5AA1 - chains A and E; structure by X-ray diffraction, 2.89 A resolution.

[Chain A]
Name: Membrane-bound lytic murein transglycosylase F
Organism: Pseudomonas aeruginosa
Notes: EC 4.2.2.-
UniProt: Q9HXN1 (MLTF_PSEAE); numbering as in UniProt (aligned over 8-490)
Chain sequence (499 residues; numbered -8 to 490; the number before each row is that of its first residue; numbers below 1 keep their minus sign (Met-8 is residue -8)):
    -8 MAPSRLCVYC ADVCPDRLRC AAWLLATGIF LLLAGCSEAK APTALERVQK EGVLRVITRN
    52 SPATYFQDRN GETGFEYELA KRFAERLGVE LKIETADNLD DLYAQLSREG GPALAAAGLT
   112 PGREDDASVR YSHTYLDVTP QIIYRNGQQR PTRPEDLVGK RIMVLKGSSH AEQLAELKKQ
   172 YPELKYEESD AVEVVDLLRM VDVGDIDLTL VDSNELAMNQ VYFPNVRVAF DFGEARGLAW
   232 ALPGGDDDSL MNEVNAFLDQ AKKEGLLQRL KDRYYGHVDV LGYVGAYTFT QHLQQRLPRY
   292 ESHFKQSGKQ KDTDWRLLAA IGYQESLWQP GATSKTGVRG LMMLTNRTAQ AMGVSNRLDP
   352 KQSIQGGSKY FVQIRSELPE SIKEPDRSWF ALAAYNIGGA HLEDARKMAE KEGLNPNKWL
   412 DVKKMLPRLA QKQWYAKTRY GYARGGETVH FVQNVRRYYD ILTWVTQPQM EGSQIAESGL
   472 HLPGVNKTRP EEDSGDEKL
Unresolved in the structure: -8 to 41, 460-490
Sequence notes: expression tag (-8 to 7); conflict Thr281 (Ala in Q9HXN1), Lys302 (Leu in Q9HXN1)

[Chain E]
Name: N-acetylglucosamine-1,6-anhydro-N-acetylmuramic acid L-ala-D-glu-M-dap-D-ala-D-ala
Organism: Pseudomonas aeruginosa
Chain sequence (6 residues; row label = number of the first residue in the row):
     1 XAEKAA
Modified / non-standard residues: AH0 (2-(2-acetylamino-4-hydroxy-6,8-dioxa-bicyclo[3.2.1]oct-3-yloxy)-propionic acid) at position 1; Glu3 (gamma-D-glutamic acid; FGA); Lys4 (2,6-diaminopimelic acid; API); Ala5, Ala6 (D-alanine; DAL)

[How chain A and chain E interact]
Contacting residue pairs (45):
  Arg50(A) - Lys4(E)  hydrogen bond (side chain-backbone)
  Arg50(A) - Ala5(E)  hydrogen bond (side chain-backbone)
  Ala54(A) - Ala6(E)
  Thr55(A) - Ala6(E)
  Phe66(A) - Ala6(E)
  Glu67(A) - Ala6(E)
  Leu90(A) - Glu3(E)
  Leu90(A) - Lys4(E)
  Tyr94(A) - AH0_1(E)
  Tyr94(A) - Ala2(E)
  Tyr94(A) - Glu3(E)  hydrogen bond (side chain-backbone)
  Ala108(A) - Ala5(E)
  Ala108(A) - Ala6(E)
  Gly109(A) - Glu3(E)
  Gly109(A) - Lys4(E)
  Gly109(A) - Ala5(E)  hydrogen bond (backbone-backbone)
  Gly109(A) - Ala6(E)
  Leu110(A) - Glu3(E)
  Thr111(A) - Ala2(E)
  Thr111(A) - Glu3(E)  hydrogen bond (backbone-backbone)
  Val120(A) - AH0_1(E)
  Tyr126(A) - Ala6(E)
  Val155(A) - Lys4(E)
  Leu156(A) - Lys4(E)
  Gly158(A) - Ala2(E)
  Gly158(A) - Glu3(E)  hydrogen bond (backbone-backbone)
  Ser159(A) - Glu3(E)
  Ser159(A) - Lys4(E)
  Ser160(A) - Ala2(E)
  Ser160(A) - Glu3(E)
  His161(A) - Glu3(E)
  His161(A) - Lys4(E)
  Glu163(A) - Ala2(E)
  Val185(A) - Lys4(E)
  Leu188(A) - Lys4(E)
  Leu201(A) - Lys4(E)
  Val202(A) - Lys4(E)
  Asp203(A) - Glu3(E)
  Asp203(A) - Ala5(E)
  Asn205(A) - Ala5(E)
  Asn205(A) - Ala6(E)
  Glu206(A) - Lys4(E)
  Glu206(A) - Ala5(E)
  Leu229(A) - Ala6(E)
  Tyr266(A) - Ala6(E)  hydrogen bond (side chain-backbone)
Also at the interface, not in a pair above, chain A (33 interface residues in all): Asp117, Tyr122, Leu127, Thr200

[Overview]
The interface between chain A and chain E involves 33 residues on one side and 6 on the other; the contacts
include 7 hydrogen bonds. Among the polar pairs are Arg50(A)-Lys4(E), Arg50(A)-Ala5(E) and Tyr94(A)-Glu3(E).
Chain A is Membrane-bound lytic murein transglycosylase F and chain E is
N-acetylglucosamine-1,6-anhydro-N-acetylmuramic acid L-ala-D-glu-M-dap-D-ala-D-ala, both from Pseudomonas
aeruginosa; the structure, Crystal structure of MltF from Pseudomonas aeruginosa in complex with
NAG-anhNAM-pentapeptide, was determined by X-ray diffraction (same publication as 5A5X, 5AA2, 5AA3 and 5AA4).
